7W8J - chains A and B of the 8 polymer chains in the assembly; structure by electron microscopy, 2.50 A resolution.

[Chain A]
Name: N, N-dimethylformamidase large subunit
Source organism: Paracoccus sp. SSG05
Notes: EC 3.5.1.56
UniProt: I6NT79 (I6NT79_9RHOB); residues 1-762 here = UniProt positions 1-762
Chain sequence (775 residues; numbered 1 to 775; the number before each row is that of its first residue):
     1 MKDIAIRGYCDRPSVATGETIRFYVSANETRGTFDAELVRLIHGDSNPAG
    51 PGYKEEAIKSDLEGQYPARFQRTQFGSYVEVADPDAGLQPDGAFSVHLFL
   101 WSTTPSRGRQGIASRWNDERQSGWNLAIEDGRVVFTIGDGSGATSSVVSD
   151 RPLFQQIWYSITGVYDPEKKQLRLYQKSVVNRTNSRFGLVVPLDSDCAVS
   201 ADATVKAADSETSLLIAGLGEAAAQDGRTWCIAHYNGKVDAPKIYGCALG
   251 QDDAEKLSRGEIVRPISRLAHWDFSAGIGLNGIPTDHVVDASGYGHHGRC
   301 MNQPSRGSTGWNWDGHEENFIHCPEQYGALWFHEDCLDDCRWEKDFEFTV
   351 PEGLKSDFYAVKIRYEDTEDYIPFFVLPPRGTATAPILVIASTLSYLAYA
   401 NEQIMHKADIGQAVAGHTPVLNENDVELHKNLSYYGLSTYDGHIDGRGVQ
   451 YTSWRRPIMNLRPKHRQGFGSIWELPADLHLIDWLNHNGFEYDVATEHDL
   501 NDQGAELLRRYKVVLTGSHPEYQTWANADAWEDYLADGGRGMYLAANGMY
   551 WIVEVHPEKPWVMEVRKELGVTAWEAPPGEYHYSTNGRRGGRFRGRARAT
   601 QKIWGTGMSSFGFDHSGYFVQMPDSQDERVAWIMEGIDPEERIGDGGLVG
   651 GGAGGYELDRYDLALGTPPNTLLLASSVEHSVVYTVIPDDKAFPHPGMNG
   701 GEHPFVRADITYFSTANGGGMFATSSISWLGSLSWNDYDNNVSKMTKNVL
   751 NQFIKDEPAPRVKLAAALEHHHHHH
Disordered / not traced: 763-775
Sequence notes: expression tag (763-775)
Ion coordination: Fe ion: Y399, Y440, E521

[Chain B]
Name: N, N-dimethylformamidase small subunit
Source organism: Paracoccus sp. SSG05
Notes: EC 3.5.1.56
UniProt: I6NWZ0 (I6NWZ0_9RHOB); residue numbers follow UniProt; this construct covers 1-132
Chain sequence (132 residues; numbered 1 to 132; the number before each row is that of its first residue):
     1 MTEASESCVRDPSNYRDRSADWYAFYDERRRKEIIDIIDEHPEIVEEHAA
    51 NPFGYRKHPSPYLQRVHNYFRMQPTFGRYYIYSEREWDAYRIATIREFGE
   101 LPELGDERFKTEEEAMHAVFLRRIEDVRAELA
Disordered / not traced: 1-6, 132

[How chain A and chain B interact]
Pairs across the interface - 75 pairs, chain A then chain B:
  M1(A) - L101(B)  hydrophobic
  M1(A) - L104(B)  hydrophobic
  K2(A) - Y82(B)
  S46(A) - E86(B)  hydrogen bond
  S46(A) - W87(B)  hydrogen bond (backbone-side chain)
  N47(A) - W87(B)
  P48(A) - W87(B)
  P152(A) - P12(B)
  L153(A) - P12(B)
  F154(A) - V9(B)  hydrophobic
  F154(A) - R10(B)
  F154(A) - D11(B)
  F154(A) - P12(B)
  P192(A) - V9(B)  hydrogen bond (backbone-backbone)
  L193(A) - V9(B)
  D194(A) - C8(B)
  D194(A) - V9(B)  hydrogen bond (backbone-backbone)
  D194(A) - R10(B)  salt bridge
  M405(A) - I95(B)
  H406(A) - T75(B)
  K407(A) - T75(B)
  K407(A) - F98(B)
  A408(A) - T75(B)
  D409(A) - R71(B)
  D409(A) - Q73(B)
  D409(A) - P74(B)
  D409(A) - T75(B)  hydrogen bond (side chain-backbone)
  D409(A) - R78(B)  hydrogen bond (backbone-side chain)
  Q412(A) - R71(B)
  Q412(A) - R78(B)  hydrogen bond
  Q412(A) - R123(B)  hydrogen bond
  A413(A) - R71(B)
  G416(A) - R71(B)  hydrogen bond (backbone-side chain)
  H417(A) - F53(B)
  T418(A) - Y80(B)
  T418(A) - I81(B)
  T418(A) - M116(B)
  T418(A) - V119(B)
  T418(A) - R123(B)
  P419(A) - I81(B)  hydrogen bond (backbone-backbone)
  V420(A) - I81(B)
  V420(A) - E112(B)
  L421(A) - Y80(B)  hydrophobic
  L421(A) - I81(B)  hydrogen bond (backbone-backbone)
  L421(A) - Y82(B)
  L421(A) - S83(B)  hydrogen bond (backbone-backbone)
  N422(A) - S83(B)
  E423(A) - Y82(B)
  V426(A) - Y80(B)
  V426(A) - Y82(B)  hydrophobic
  H429(A) - R96(B)  hydrogen bond (side chain-backbone)
  H429(A) - E97(B)
  H429(A) - F98(B)
  H429(A) - G99(B)
  H429(A) - E100(B)
  K430(A) - G99(B)
  K430(A) - L101(B)
  K464(A) - E86(B)
  R466(A) - E86(B)
  R466(A) - W87(B)
  D614(A) - F53(B)
  H615(A) - F53(B)  hydrogen bond (side chain-backbone)
  H615(A) - G54(B)
  H615(A) - Y55(B)
  H615(A) - R56(B)
  H615(A) - H58(B)
  S616(A) - R56(B)  hydrogen bond (backbone-side chain)
  G617(A) - R56(B)
  D645(A) - R56(B)  salt bridge
  G650(A) - Y55(B)
  G651(A) - Y55(B)  hydrogen bond (backbone-side chain)
  G651(A) - R56(B)  hydrogen bond (backbone-side chain)
  H680(A) - H58(B)
  S681(A) - H58(B)
  V682(A) - Q64(B)
Interface residues without a listed pair, chain A (48 interface residues in all): R151, V191, Q403, L432, Y618, G646, E679
Interface residues without a listed pair, chain B (39 interface residues in all): S7, M72, Y79, Y90, P102

[Overview]
48 residues of chain A face 39 of chain B across their interface; the contacts include 17 hydrogen bonds and 2
salt bridges. Among the polar pairs are D194(A)-R10(B), D645(A)-R56(B) and S46(A)-E86(B). The Fe ion site is
built by Y399(A), Y440(A) and E521(A).
Chain A is N, N-dimethylformamidase large subunit and chain B is N, N-dimethylformamidase small subunit, both
from Paracoccus sp. SSG05; the structure, Dimethylformamidase, 2x(A2B2), was determined by electron
microscopy.
